9AXK - chains C and J of the 10 polymer chains in the assembly; structure by electron microscopy, 3.80 A resolution.

== Chain C ==
Protein: Transmembrane protein gp41
From: Human immunodeficiency virus 1
UniProtKB: A0A0B5KUY7 (A0A0B5KUY7_9HIV1); the author numbering skips numbers that UniProt does not, so the offset changes along the chain: 511-545 = UniProt 505-539; 547-666 = UniProt 540-659
Chain sequence (155 residues; numbered 511 to 666; 1 number in that range is skipped by the numbering (no residue carries it; nothing is unmodelled there); the number before each row is that of its first residue):
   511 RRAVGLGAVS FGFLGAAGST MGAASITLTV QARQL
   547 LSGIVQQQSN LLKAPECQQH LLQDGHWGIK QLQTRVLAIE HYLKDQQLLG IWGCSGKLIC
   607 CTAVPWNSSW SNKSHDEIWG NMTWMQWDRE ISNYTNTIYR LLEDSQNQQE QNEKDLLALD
Disordered / not traced: 511-522, 547-560, 664-666
Sequence notes: conflict Arg511 (Lys505 in A0A0B5KUY7), Ser520 (Ile514 in A0A0B5KUY7), Pro561 (Ile554 in A0A0B5KUY7), Cys563 (Ala556 in A0A0B5KUY7), Asp570 (Leu563 in A0A0B5KUY7), Gly571 (Thr564 in A0A0B5KUY7), His572 (Val565 in A0A0B5KUY7), His587 (Arg580 in A0A0B5KUY7), Cys607 (Thr600 in A0A0B5KUY7)

== Chain J ==
Protein: Transmembrane protein gp41
From: Human immunodeficiency virus 1
UniProtKB: A0A0B5KUY7 (A0A0B5KUY7_9HIV1); residues 511-665 here correspond to UniProt positions 505-659 (UniProt number = residue number - 6)
Chain sequence (155 residues; each row starts with the number of its first residue):
   511 RRAVGLGAVS FGFLGAAGST MGAASITLTV QARQLLSGIV QQQSNLLKAP ECQQHLLQDG
   571 HWGIKQLQTR VLAIEHYLKD QQLLGIWGCS GKLICCTAVP WNSSWSNKSH DEIWGNMTWM
   631 QWDREISNYT NTIYRLLEDS QNQQEQNEKD LLALD
Disordered / not traced: 511-515, 548-563, 663-665
Sequence notes: conflict Arg511 (Lys505 in A0A0B5KUY7), Ser520 (Ile514 in A0A0B5KUY7), Pro560 (Ile554 in A0A0B5KUY7), Cys562 (Ala556 in A0A0B5KUY7), Asp569 (Leu563 in A0A0B5KUY7), Gly570 (Thr564 in A0A0B5KUY7), His571 (Val565 in A0A0B5KUY7), His586 (Arg580 in A0A0B5KUY7), Cys606 (Thr600 in A0A0B5KUY7)
Covalently attached groups: N-acetylglucosamine (NAG) linked to Asn612

== Interface between chain C and chain J ==
Residue-residue contacts (27):
  Leu538(C) with Asn652(J), hydrogen bond (backbone-side chain)
  Gln541(C) with Ile596(J), hydrogen bond (side chain-backbone); Glu648(J), hydrogen bond (side chain-backbone); Gln651(J); Asn652(J), hydrogen bond
  Ala542(C) with Glu648(J)
  Gln544(C) with Lys589(J), hydrogen bond (backbone-side chain); Gln592(J), hydrogen bond; Ile596(J)
  Leu545(C) with Lys589(J); Leu593(J), hydrophobic; Tyr644(J), hydrophobic; Glu648(J)
  Leu568(C) with Ile574(J); Gln578(J)
  Gln569(C) with His571(J); Lys575(J)
  Leu578(C) with Leu577(J), hydrophobic
  Arg581(C) with Val581(J); Glu585(J), salt bridge
  Ile585(C) with Val581(J), hydrophobic; Glu585(J); Leu588(J), hydrophobic
  Tyr588(C) with Gln592(J)
  Leu589(C) with Leu588(J), hydrophobic
  Lys603(C) with Glu658(J), salt bridge
  Leu604(C) with Glu655(J)
Also at the interface, not in a pair above, chain C (20 interface residues in all): Gln565, Asp570, Ile575, Val582, Gly602, Ile605
Also at the interface, not in a pair above, chain J (22 interface residues in all): Leu582, Ile584, Gly595, Gln656

== Summary ==
Chain C and chain J form an interface of 20 and 22 residues respectively, with 6 hydrogen bonds and 2 salt
bridges. Among the polar pairs are Arg581(C)-Glu585(J), Lys603(C)-Glu658(J) and Leu538(C)-Asn652(J).
N-acetylglucosamine is covalently linked to Asn612(J).
Both chains are Transmembrane protein gp41 (Human immunodeficiency virus 1). Entry 9AXK (HIV 16055.v8.3 SOSIP
Env in Complex with Base and N611 Epitope pAbs from Rabbit 2463) was determined by electron microscopy,
deposited together with 9ATZ, 9AXD, 9AXI, 9AY6, 9AYS and 9AYV.
